7TDZ - chains E and C of the 32 polymer chains in the assembly; structure by electron microscopy, 6.90 A resolution (low resolution: residue-level contacts below are approximate; hydrogen-bond / salt-bridge calls are withheld).

[Chain E]
Molecule: Nucleoporin SEH1-A
Organism: Xenopus laevis
UniProtKB: Q4FZW5 (SEH1A_XENLA); numbering as in UniProt (aligned over 1-322)
Chain sequence (322 residues; each row starts with the number of its first residue):
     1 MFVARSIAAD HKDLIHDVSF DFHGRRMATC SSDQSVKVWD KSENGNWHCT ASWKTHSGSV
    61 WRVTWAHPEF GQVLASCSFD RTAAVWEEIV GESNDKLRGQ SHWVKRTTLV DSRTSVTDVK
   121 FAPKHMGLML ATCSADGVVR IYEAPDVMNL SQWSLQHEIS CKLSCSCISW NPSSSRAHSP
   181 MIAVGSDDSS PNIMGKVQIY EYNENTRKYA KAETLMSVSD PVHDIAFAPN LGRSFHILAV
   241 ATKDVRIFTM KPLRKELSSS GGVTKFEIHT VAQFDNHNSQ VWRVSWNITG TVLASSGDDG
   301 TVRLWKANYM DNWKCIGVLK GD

[Chain C]
Molecule: Nuclear pore complex protein Nup85
Organism: Xenopus laevis
UniProtKB: Q68FJ0 (NUP85_XENLA); numbering as in UniProt (aligned over 1-653)
Chain sequence (653 residues; each row starts with the number of its first residue):
     1 MEELDVDPAE TPIPGLGQQN RHIGFSWGPG DLLLYETLYQ KQGNSETAAR CPFMYLVRSD
    61 EDIYSPVLRK LFNESHSIFV GLQKSAEEAS GKSRKAQLVQ VSRNYRSVLR ACMEEMHTLS
   121 ESTRETAQKY ISQISILSAM ELSWNLCEIL FIESAPAGPL LILLLEWVRL HVCEVDNIVQ
   181 DVLRSEKPTE HEKFWDGVTG YVLQGRMNEA RQLLAKEAST SASARSMCRV LDDLLKKMPM
   241 LHTGGTQTLT EFELKWQHWR EECERHLQNG TFSSNVHMEA VCRVLLGDEE VLLEKRDLMT
   301 TWYHFLVSRL LFKHPTVKPT ELHFYAQSSL DMFLAGDSCP EPLDNILLAA FEFDIHQVIK
   361 EFSIVSSNWW FVAHLTDLLD HCQLFQAHNL YFGANMREFL LLDYASGLFS HHSLWQLGVD
   421 YFDYCPNLGR EYLKLHMERI PLSTEKKALK ALRICEQRQM TEQVRSICKT MAMQSLCNRR
   481 LGSALSWSIR AKDAAFATLI SDRFLKEYCE RGNFTDLDLI DNLGSAMLLS DRLTFLGKYR
   541 EFHRMYSQEQ FSEAASLLLS LMTARIAPCS FWLTLLLDAL PLLEQKQVIF SAEQTYELMR
   601 CLEDRMAAKL ESTSPDEIQK QDSSIDNTKV EMLRLALARN LARAIVTEGA LQE

[How chain E and chain C interact]
Disulfides between the chains: Met27(E)-Met54(C)
Pairs across the interface (194):
  Met1(E) with Thr11(C)
  Phe2(E) with Thr11(C); Pro12(C)
  Val3(E) with Thr11(C); Ile13(C); Val57(C)
  Ala4(E) with Thr11(C); Pro12(C); Ile13(C); Pro14(C)
  Arg5(E) with Ile13(C); Leu16(C); Met54(C); Tyr55(C); Leu56(C)
  Ser6(E) with Ile13(C); Pro14(C); Gly15(C); Leu16(C); Glu36(C); Phe53(C); Tyr55(C)
  Ile7(E) with Leu16(C); Leu34(C); Tyr35(C); Glu36(C); Cys51(C); Pro52(C); Phe53(C); Met54(C); Tyr55(C)
  Ala8(E) with Arg50(C); Cys51(C), covalent bond; Pro52(C), covalent bond; Phe53(C), covalent bond
  Ala9(E) with Glu36(C); Arg50(C); Cys51(C); Pro52(C); Phe53(C)
  Asp10(E) with Ala48(C); Ala49(C); Arg50(C), covalent bond; Cys51(C); Pro52(C)
  His11(E) with Leu38(C); Ala48(C); Ala49(C); Arg50(C); Cys51(C)
  Lys12(E) with Leu38(C); Ser45(C); Glu46(C); Thr47(C); Ala48(C)
  Asp13(E) with Thr37(C); Leu38(C); Tyr39(C); Gln40(C); Lys41(C); Gln42(C); Ala48(C)
  Leu14(E) with His22(C); Thr37(C); Leu38(C), covalent bond; Tyr39(C); Gln40(C)
  Ile15(E) with His22(C); Tyr35(C); Glu36(C); Thr37(C); Leu38(C); Tyr39(C)
  His16(E) with Thr37(C); Tyr39(C)
  Asp17(E) with Tyr35(C)
  Val18(E) with Gly24(C); Phe25(C); Ser26(C); Tyr35(C)
  Ser19(E) with Ser26(C); Tyr35(C)
  Phe20(E) with Phe25(C); Ser26(C); Trp27(C); Leu32(C); Leu33(C); Leu34(C)
  Phe22(E) with Glu438(C); Arg439(C)
  His23(E) with Arg439(C); Ile440(C); Pro441(C)
  Gly24(E) with Leu33(C)
  Arg25(E) with Pro441(C)
  Arg26(E) with Leu33(C)
  Met27(E) with Leu33(C); Tyr35(C); Met54(C), disulfide
  Ala28(E) with Tyr35(C)
  Thr29(E) with Tyr35(C)
  Ser31(E) with Leu38(C)
  Ser32(E) with Leu38(C); Gln40(C); Lys41(C)
  Asp33(E) with Lys41(C)
  Gln34(E) with Lys41(C)
  Lys37(E) with Arg50(C); Cys51(C)
  Trp39(E) with Cys51(C); Met54(C)
  Asp40(E) with Met54(C)
  Lys41(E) with Asp31(C); Leu56(C); Arg58(C)
  Gly45(E) with Leu56(C); Arg58(C)
  Trp47(E) with Leu33(C); Met54(C); Tyr55(C); Leu56(C)
  Trp61(E) with Tyr39(C)
  Glu69(E) with Lys469(C); Met473(C)
  Phe70(E) with Met473(C)
  Gly71(E) with Met473(C)
  Val90(E) with Cys477(C)
  Gln100(E) with Arg50(C)
  Lys124(E) with Glu438(C); Ser466(C)
  Met148(E) with Leu476(C); Leu499(C); Arg503(C)
  Leu231(E) with Glu431(C); Tyr432(C); Leu435(C)
  Ala272(E) with Glu3(C)
  Phe274(E) with Glu3(C)
  Arg283(E) with Phe25(C)
  Ser285(E) with Phe25(C); Trp27(C)
  Ile288(E) with Leu435(C); Arg439(C)
  Thr289(E) with Tyr432(C); His436(C); Arg439(C)
  Thr291(E) with Tyr432(C)
  Ala294(E) with Trp27(C)
  Ser296(E) with Phe25(C)
  Arg303(E) with Pro8(C)
  Leu304(E) with Trp27(C)
  Lys306(E) with Trp369(C); Phe399(C); Asp403(C)
  Ala307(E) with Met1(C); Phe392(C)
  Asn308(E) with Met1(C); Phe392(C)
  Tyr309(E) with Met1(C); Leu390(C); Tyr391(C); Phe392(C)
  Met310(E) with Met1(C); Tyr391(C)
  Asp311(E) with Tyr391(C); Phe392(C)
  Asn312(E) with Met1(C); Glu2(C)
  Trp313(E) with Glu3(C)
  Lys314(E) with Met1(C); Glu2(C); Glu3(C); Leu4(C)
  Cys315(E) with Leu4(C); Val6(C); Pro8(C)
  Gly317(E) with Pro8(C); Ala9(C)
  Val318(E) with Pro8(C); Ala9(C); Glu10(C); Thr11(C)
  Leu319(E) with Ala9(C); Thr11(C)
  Lys320(E) with Glu10(C); Thr11(C); Pro12(C); Ile13(C)
  Gly321(E) with Leu16(C)
  Asp322(E) with Pro12(C); Ile13(C); Pro14(C); Leu16(C); Gly17(C)
Interface residues without a listed pair, chain E (80 interface residues in all): Pro68, Asp146, Pro229, Gly232, Gln273, Ile316
Interface residues without a listed pair, chain C (80 interface residues in all): Asp7, Gln18, Ile23, Gly28, Pro29, Ser59, Glu61, Ser406, Leu428, Leu442, Ser443, Asn478, Phe496

[In short]
Chain E and chain C each contribute 80 residues to their interface; the contacts include 1 disulfide bond and
5 covalent bonds.
Here chain E is Nucleoporin SEH1-A and chain C is Nuclear pore complex protein Nup85, both from Xenopus
laevis. Entry 7TDZ (Cryo-EM model of protomer of the cytoplasmic ring of the nuclear pore complex from Xenopus
laevis) was determined by electron microscopy.
